PDB entry 3ZN0 | X-ray diffraction, 2.80 A resolution | chains A and C of the 3 polymer chains in the assembly

Chain A:
Name: Lysine-specific histone demethylase 1A
Organism: Homo sapiens
Notes: EC 1.-.-.-
Reference sequence: O60341 (KDM1A_HUMAN); aligned to UniProt positions 1-872 over residues -19 to 852 (the alignment contains insertions or deletions, so no single offset holds)
Amino-acid sequence (872 residues; each row starts with the number of its first residue; numbers below 1 keep their minus sign (Met-19 is residue -19)):
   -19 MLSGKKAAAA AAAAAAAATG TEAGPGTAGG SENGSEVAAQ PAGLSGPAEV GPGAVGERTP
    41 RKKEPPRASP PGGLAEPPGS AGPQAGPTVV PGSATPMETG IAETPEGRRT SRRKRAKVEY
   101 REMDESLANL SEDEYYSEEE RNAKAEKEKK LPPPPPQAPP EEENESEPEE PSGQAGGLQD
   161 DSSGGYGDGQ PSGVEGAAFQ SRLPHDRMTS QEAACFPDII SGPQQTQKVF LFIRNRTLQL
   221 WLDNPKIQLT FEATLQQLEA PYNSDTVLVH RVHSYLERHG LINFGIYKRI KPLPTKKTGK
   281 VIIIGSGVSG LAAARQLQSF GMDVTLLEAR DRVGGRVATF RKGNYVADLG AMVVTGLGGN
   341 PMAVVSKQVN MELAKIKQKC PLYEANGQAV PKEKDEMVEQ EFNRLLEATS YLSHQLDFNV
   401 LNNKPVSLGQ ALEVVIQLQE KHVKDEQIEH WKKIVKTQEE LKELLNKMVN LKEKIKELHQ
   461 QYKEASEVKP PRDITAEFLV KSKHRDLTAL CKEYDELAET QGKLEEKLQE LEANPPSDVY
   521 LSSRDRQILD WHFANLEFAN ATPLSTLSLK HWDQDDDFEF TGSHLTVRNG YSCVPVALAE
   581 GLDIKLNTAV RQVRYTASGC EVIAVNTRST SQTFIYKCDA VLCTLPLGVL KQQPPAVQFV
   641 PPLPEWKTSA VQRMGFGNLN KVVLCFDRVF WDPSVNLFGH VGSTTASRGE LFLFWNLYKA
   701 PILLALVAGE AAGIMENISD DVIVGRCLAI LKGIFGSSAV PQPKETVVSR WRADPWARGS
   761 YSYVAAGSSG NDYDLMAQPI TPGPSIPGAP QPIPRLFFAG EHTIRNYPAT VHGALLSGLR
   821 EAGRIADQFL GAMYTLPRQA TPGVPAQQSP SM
Unresolved in the structure: -19 to 170, 837-852
Differences from the reference sequence: conflict Pro171 (Ala191 in O60341)
Small-molecule neighbours: FAD (flavin-adenine dinucleotide): Ile284, Gly285, Ser286, Gly287, Val288, Ser289, Gly290, Leu307, Glu308, Ala309, Arg310, Gly314, Gly315, Arg316, Val317, Leu329, Gly330, Ala331, Met332, Val333, Thr588, Ala589, Val590, Thr624, Leu625, Pro626, Val629, Val637, Leu659, Lys661, Trp751, Trp756, Ser760, Tyr761, Gly800, Glu801, Ala809, Thr810, Val811, His812, Ala814

Chain C:
Name: Peptide
Organism: Homo sapiens
Amino-acid sequence (6 residues; numbered 1 to 6; the number before each row is that of its first residue):
     1 PRSFAA

Interface between chain A and chain C:
Contacting residue pairs (20):
  Thr335(A) with Phe4(C)
  Asn535(A) with Ala5(C); Ala6(C), hydrogen bond (side chain-backbone)
  Phe538(A) with Phe4(C)
  Ala539(A) with Pro1(C); Phe4(C); Ala5(C)
  Trp552(A) with Arg2(C)
  Asp553(A) with Arg2(C), salt bridge
  Asp555(A) with Pro1(C)
  Asp556(A) with Arg2(C), salt bridge
  Glu559(A) with Ser3(C)
  His564(A) with Ser3(C)
  Leu677(A) with Ala6(C), hydrophobic
  Leu693(A) with Ala6(C), hydrophobic
  Tyr761(A) with Pro1(C); Phe4(C)
  Ala809(A) with Pro1(C); Phe4(C)
  Thr810(A) with Phe4(C)
Interface residues without a listed pair, chain A (20 interface residues in all): Gln358, Leu386, Trp531, Asn540, Pro808

Overview:
20 residues of chain A face 6 of chain C across their interface; the contacts include 1 hydrogen bond and 2
salt bridges. Polar contacts include Asp553(A)-Arg2(C), Asp556(A)-Arg2(C) and Asn535(A)-Ala6(C). Chain A binds
flavin-adenine dinucleotide.
Here chain A is Lysine-specific histone demethylase 1A and chain C is Peptide, both from Homo sapiens. Entry
3ZN0 (LSD1-CoREST in complex with PRSFAA peptide) was determined by X-ray diffraction, deposited together with
3ZMS, 3ZMT, 3ZMU, 3ZMV, 3ZMZ and 3ZN1.
